Entry 3PWQ (X-ray diffraction, 2.65 A resolution); this record covers chains A and C of the 4 polymer chains in the assembly.

== Chain A ==
Name: Phenylacetic acid degradation protein paaC
From: Escherichia coli
Notes: EC 1.14.13.-
UniProtKB: P76079 (PAAC_ECOLI); residues 2-248 here = UniProt positions 2-248
Chain sequence (259 residues; each row starts with the number of its first residue; numbers below 1 keep their minus sign (Met-10 is residue -10)):
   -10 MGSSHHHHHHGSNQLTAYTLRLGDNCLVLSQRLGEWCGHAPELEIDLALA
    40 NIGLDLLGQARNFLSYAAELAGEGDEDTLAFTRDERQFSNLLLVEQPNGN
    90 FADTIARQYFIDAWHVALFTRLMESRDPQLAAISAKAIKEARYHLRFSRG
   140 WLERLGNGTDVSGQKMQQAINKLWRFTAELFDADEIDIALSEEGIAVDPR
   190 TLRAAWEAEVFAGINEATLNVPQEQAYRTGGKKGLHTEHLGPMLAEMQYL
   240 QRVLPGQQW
Unresolved in the structure: -10 to 0
Construct notes: expression tag (-10 to 1)
Curated features (UniProtKB/Swiss-Prot):
  - binding site (substrate): Gln76 to Asn79, Ile177 to Leu179
  - natural variant: Asn160 (N160D: In strain: W)

== Chain C ==
Name: Phenylacetic acid degradation protein paaA
From: Escherichia coli
Notes: EC 1.14.13.-
UniProtKB: P76077 (PAAA_ECOLI); numbering as in UniProt (aligned over 2-309)
Chain sequence (311 residues; row label = number of the first residue in the row; numbers below 1 keep their minus sign (Met-1 is residue -1)):
    -1 MRSTQEERFEQRIAQETAIEPQDWMPDAYRKTLIRQIGQHAHSEIVGMLP
    49 EGNWITRAPTLRRKAILLAKVQDEAGHGLYLYSAAETLGCAREDIYQKML
    99 DGRMKYSSIFNYPTLSWADIGVIGWLVDGAAIVNQVALCRTSYGPYARAM
   149 VKICKEESFHQRQGFEACMALAQGSEAQKQMLQDAINRFWWPALMMFGPN
   199 DDNSPNSARSLTWKIKRFTNDELRQRFVDNTVPQVEMLGMTVPDPDLHFD
   249 TESGHYRFGEIDWQEFNEVINGRGICNQERLDAKRKAWEEGTWVREAALA
   299 HAQKQHARKVA
Unresolved in the structure: -1 to 0, 199-204, 303-309
Construct notes: expression tag (-1 to 1)
Curated features (UniProtKB/Swiss-Prot):
  - binding site (substrate): Arg33, Gln37, Lys103 to Ser106, Asn132, Met193, Ser202 to Asn204, Lys214, Asn218
  - natural variant: Thr210 (T210A: In strain: W)

== Chain A / chain C interface ==
Contacting residue pairs (74; chain A residue first):
  Leu16(A) with Leu59(C), hydrophobic
  Gln20(A) with Thr54(C), hydrogen bond (side chain-backbone); Lys62(C), hydrogen bond
  Glu24(A) with Thr54(C)
  Cys26(A) with Met46(C); Gly50(C); Ile53(C), hydrophobic; Val69(C), hydrophobic
  Gly27(A) with Leu47(C); Lys282(C), hydrogen bond (backbone-side chain)
  His28(A) with Ala285(C)
  Ala29(A) with Ala285(C)
  Pro30(A) with Ala285(C); Gly289(C); Val292(C), hydrophobic; Arg293(C), hydrogen bond (backbone-side chain)
  Glu31(A) with Arg293(C)
  Leu32(A) with Ala73(C); Leu77(C), hydrophobic
  Leu36(A) with Gln70(C)
  Asn40(A) with Gln70(C), hydrogen bond
  Leu43(A) with Ala63(C); Leu66(C), hydrophobic; Gln70(C)
  Leu46(A) with Lys62(C); Ala63(C); Leu66(C), hydrophobic
  Arg50(A) with Leu59(C); Arg60(C)
  Glu65(A) with Leu59(C); Arg60(C)
  Asp66(A) with Thr58(C); Leu59(C), hydrogen bond (side chain-backbone)
  Phe70(A) with Ala56(C); Pro57(C); Thr58(C); Leu59(C)
  Phe90(A) with Val292(C), hydrophobic
  Ala91(A) with Trp291(C)
  Trp140(A) with Val292(C), hydrophobic; Ala296(C), hydrophobic
  Glu142(A) with His299(C), hydrogen bond (backbone-side chain)
  Arg143(A) with Ala295(C); Ala296(C); His299(C)
  Leu144(A) with Trp291(C), hydrophobic; Ala295(C), hydrophobic
  Asn146(A) with His299(C), hydrogen bond (backbone-side chain); Lys302(C), hydrogen bond
  Gly147(A) with Ala295(C); Ala298(C); Lys302(C), hydrogen bond (backbone-side chain)
  Ser151(A) with Trp291(C); Ala295(C)
  Lys154(A) with Trp291(C)
  Glu235(A) with Thr54(C), hydrogen bond; Arg55(C)
  Met236(A) with Thr54(C)
  Leu239(A) with Pro57(C), hydrophobic; Trp115(C), hydrophobic
  Gln240(A) with Pro57(C), hydrogen bond (side chain-backbone); Thr58(C)
  Leu243(A) with Ala175(C), hydrophobic; Met179(C), hydrophobic
  Gln246(A) with Ser173(C); Gln176(C)
  Gln247(A) with Gln176(C), hydrogen bond (backbone-side chain)
  Trp248(A) with Pro57(C), hydrophobic; Thr58(C); Arg61(C), hydrogen bond (backbone-side chain); Trp115(C); Ala168(C); Leu169(C), hydrophobic; Gln176(C)
Other interface residues (no listed pair), chain A (47 interface residues in all): Gly23, Glu33, Ile34, Asp35, Ala39, Gly42, Leu53, Ala69, Asn89, Thr148, Val150
Other interface residues (no listed pair), chain C (47 interface residues in all): Ile43, Ala67, Gly74, Gly76, Tyr80, Arg90, Ala165, Ala281, Trp286, Glu294

== In short ==
Chain A and chain C each contribute 47 residues to their interface; the contacts include 14 hydrogen bonds.
Among the polar pairs are Gln20(A)-Thr54(C), Gln20(A)-Lys62(C) and Gly27(A)-Lys282(C). UniProt lists 7
substrate-binding residues on chain A; 13 substrate-binding residues on chain C.
Here chain A is Phenylacetic acid degradation protein paaC and chain C is Phenylacetic acid degradation
protein paaA, both from Escherichia coli. Entry 3PWQ (The Phenylacetyl-CoA monooxygenase PaaAC subcomplex) was
determined by X-ray diffraction together with 3PVR, 3PVT, 3PVY, 3PW1 and 3PW8 from the same study.
